PDB entry 8PRW | electron microscopy, 1.90 A resolution | chains A and E of the 12 polymer chains in the assembly

Chain A (and E):
Protein: Fatty acid synthase subunit alpha
From: Saccharomyces cerevisiae
Notes: EC 2.3.1.86, 1.1.1.100, 2.3.1.41; chain E of this document is another copy of the same molecule, construct and numbering; everything in this record applies to it too
UniProt: P19097 (FAS2_YEAST); residue numbers follow UniProt; this construct covers 1-1887
Sequence (1887 residues; row label = number of the first residue in the row):
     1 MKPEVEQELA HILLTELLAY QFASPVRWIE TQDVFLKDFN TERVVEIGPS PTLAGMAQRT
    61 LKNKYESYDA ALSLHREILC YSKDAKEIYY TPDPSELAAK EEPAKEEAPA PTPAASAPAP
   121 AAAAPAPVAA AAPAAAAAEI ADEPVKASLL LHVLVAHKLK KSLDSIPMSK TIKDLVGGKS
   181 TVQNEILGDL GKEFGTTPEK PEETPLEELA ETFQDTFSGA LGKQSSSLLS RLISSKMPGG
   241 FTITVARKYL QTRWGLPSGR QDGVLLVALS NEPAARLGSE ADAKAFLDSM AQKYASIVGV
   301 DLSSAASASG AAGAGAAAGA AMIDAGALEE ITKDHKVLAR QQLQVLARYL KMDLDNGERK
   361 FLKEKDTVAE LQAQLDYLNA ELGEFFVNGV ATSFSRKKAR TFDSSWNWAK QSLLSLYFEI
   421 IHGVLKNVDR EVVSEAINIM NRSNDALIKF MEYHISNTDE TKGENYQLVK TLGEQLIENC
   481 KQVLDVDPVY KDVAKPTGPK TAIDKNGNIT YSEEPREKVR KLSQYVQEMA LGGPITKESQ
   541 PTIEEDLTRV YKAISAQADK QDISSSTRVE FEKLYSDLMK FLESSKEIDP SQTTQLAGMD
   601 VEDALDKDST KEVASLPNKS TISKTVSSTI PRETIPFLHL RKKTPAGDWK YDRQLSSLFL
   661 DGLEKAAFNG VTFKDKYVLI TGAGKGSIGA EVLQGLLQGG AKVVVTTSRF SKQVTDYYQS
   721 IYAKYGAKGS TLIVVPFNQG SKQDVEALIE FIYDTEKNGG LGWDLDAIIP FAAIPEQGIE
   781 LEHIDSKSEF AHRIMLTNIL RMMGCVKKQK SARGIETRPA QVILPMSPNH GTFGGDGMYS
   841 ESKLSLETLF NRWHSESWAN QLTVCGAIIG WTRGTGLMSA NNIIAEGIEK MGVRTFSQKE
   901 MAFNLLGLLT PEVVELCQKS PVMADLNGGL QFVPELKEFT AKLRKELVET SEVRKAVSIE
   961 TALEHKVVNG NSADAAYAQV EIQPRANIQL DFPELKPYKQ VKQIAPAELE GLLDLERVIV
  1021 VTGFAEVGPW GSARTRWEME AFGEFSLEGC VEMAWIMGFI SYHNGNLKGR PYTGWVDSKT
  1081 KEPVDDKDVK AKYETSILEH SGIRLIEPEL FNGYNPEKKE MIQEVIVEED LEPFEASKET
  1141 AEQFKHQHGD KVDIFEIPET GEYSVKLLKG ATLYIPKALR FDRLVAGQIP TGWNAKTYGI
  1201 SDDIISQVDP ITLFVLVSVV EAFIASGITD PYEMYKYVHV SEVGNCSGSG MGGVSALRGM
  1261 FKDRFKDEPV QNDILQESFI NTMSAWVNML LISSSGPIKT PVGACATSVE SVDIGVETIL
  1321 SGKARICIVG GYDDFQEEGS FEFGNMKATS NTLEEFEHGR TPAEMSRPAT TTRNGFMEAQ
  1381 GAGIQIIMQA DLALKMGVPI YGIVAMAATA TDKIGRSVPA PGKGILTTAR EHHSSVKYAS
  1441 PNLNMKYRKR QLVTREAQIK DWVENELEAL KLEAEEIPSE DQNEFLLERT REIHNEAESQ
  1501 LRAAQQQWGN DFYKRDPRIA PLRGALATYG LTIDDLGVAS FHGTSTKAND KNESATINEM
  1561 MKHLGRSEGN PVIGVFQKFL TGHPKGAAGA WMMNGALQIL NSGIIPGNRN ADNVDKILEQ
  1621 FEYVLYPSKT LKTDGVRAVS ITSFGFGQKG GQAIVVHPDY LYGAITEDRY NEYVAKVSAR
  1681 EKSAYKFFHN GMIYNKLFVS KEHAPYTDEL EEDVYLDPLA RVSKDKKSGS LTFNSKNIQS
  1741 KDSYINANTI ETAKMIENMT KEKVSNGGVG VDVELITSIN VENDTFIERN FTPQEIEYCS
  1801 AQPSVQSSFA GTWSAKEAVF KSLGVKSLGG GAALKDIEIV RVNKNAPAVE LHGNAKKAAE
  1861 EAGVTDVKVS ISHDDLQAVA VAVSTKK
Unresolved in the structure: 95-327, 540-601, 1826-1832, 1887
Ligand contacts:
  - coenzyme A (COA): T52, M56, R59
  - NADP (NAP; NADP nicotinamide-adenine-dinucleotide phosphate): G682, G684, S687, I688, G689, T707, S708, R709, Y718, F737, N738, Q739, G740, F771, A772, A773, I774, I794, M795, P825, M826, S827, Y839, K843, I869, G870, W871, T872, T875, G876, L877, M878
Swiss-Prot annotation at these positions:
  - active site (For beta-ketoacyl synthase activity): C1305, H1542, H1583
  - binding site (acetyl-CoA): D1772 to E1774, Y1798, S1808, E1817 to S1827, R1841 to K1844, I1871 to H1873
  - binding site (Mg(2+)): D1772, V1773, E1774, S1872, H1873
  - modified residue: S50 (Phosphoserine), S180 (O-(pantetheine 4'-phosphoryl)serine), S523 (Phosphoserine), S958 (Phosphoserine), S1440 (Phosphoserine)
  - cross-link: K37 (Glycyl lysine isopeptide (Lys-Gly) (interchain with G-Cter in ubiquitin))
From the paper describing this entry:
  - conformationally variable residues: N829, L930, L936

Chain A / chain E interface:
Contacting residue pairs - 383 pairs, chain A then chain E:
  E1016(A) with R1515(E), salt bridge
  E1117(A) with H1146(E), hydrogen bond (backbone-side chain)
  K1118(A) with H1146(E); Q1147(E), hydrogen bond (side chain-backbone)
  E1120(A) with Q1147(E), hydrogen bond; F1265(E)
  M1121(A) with R1264(E); F1265(E); D1267(E)
  I1122(A) with I1122(E), hydrophobic; Y1174(E), hydrophobic; F1265(E), hydrogen bond (backbone-backbone); K1266(E); D1267(E)
  Q1123(A) with T1140(E); F1144(E)
  E1128(A) with P1133(E); F1134(E)
  E1129(A) with E1132(E)
  E1132(A) with E1129(E)
  P1133(A) with E1128(E)
  F1134(A) with E1128(E); I1175(E), hydrophobic
  T1140(A) with Q1123(E)
  Q1143(A) with K1177(E); A1178(E), hydrogen bond (backbone-backbone); L1179(E)
  F1144(A) with Q1123(E); I1175(E), hydrophobic; P1176(E); K1177(E)
  H1146(A) with E1117(E), hydrogen bond (side chain-backbone); K1118(E); A1178(E); R1180(E)
  Q1147(A) with K1118(E), hydrogen bond (backbone-side chain); E1120(E), hydrogen bond; P1176(E); K1177(E); A1178(E)
  H1148(A) with I1175(E); P1176(E), hydrogen bond (side chain-backbone)
  L1167(A) with I1175(E), hydrophobic
  T1172(A) with P1176(E)
  L1173(A) with L1173(E), hydrophobic; Y1174(E); I1175(E), hydrophobic
  Y1174(A) with I1122(E), hydrophobic; L1173(E); Y1174(E), hydrogen bond (backbone-backbone); P1176(E), hydrophobic; K1266(E)
  I1175(A) with F1134(E), hydrophobic; F1144(E), hydrophobic; H1148(E); L1167(E), hydrophobic; L1173(E), hydrophobic
  P1176(A) with F1144(E); Q1147(E); H1148(E), hydrogen bond (backbone-side chain); T1172(E); Y1174(E), hydrophobic
  K1177(A) with Q1143(E); F1144(E); Q1147(E); D1267(E), salt bridge
  A1178(A) with Q1143(E), hydrogen bond (backbone-backbone); H1146(E); Q1147(E)
  L1179(A) with Q1143(E)
  R1180(A) with H1146(E)
  Y1232(A) with I1414(E)
  H1239(A) with R1430(E)
  S1241(A) with T1427(E); R1430(E), hydrogen bond
  M1251(A) with F1279(E), hydrophobic
  L1257(A) with F1261(E), hydrophobic
  R1258(A) with F1261(E)
  M1260(A) with E1338(E); G1339(E); E1342(E)
  F1261(A) with L1257(E), hydrophobic; R1258(E); F1261(E), hydrophobic; K1262(E); E1338(E)
  K1262(A) with F1261(E); F1265(E)
  R1264(A) with M1121(E); F1341(E); E1342(E), salt bridge; N1345(E)
  F1265(A) with E1120(E); M1121(E); I1122(E), hydrogen bond (backbone-backbone); K1262(E); K1266(E)
  K1266(A) with I1122(E); Y1174(E); F1265(E)
  D1267(A) with M1121(E); I1122(E); K1177(E), salt bridge
  N1272(A) with E1342(E); N1345(E); M1346(E)
  D1273(A) with M1346(E)
  I1274(A) with E1342(E)
  L1275(A) with E1342(E); F1343(E), hydrophobic
  Q1276(A) with M1346(E); V1418(E); P1419(E)
  F1279(A) with M1251(E), hydrophobic; F1646(E), hydrophobic
  I1280(A) with I1280(E), hydrophobic
  N1281(A) with V1302(E); F1646(E), hydrogen bond (side chain-backbone); K1649(E)
  A1285(A) with G1647(E)
  W1286(A) with R1416(E); V1418(E), hydrophobic
  N1288(A) with T1411(E), hydrogen bond; D1412(E); K1413(E); I1414(E); Q1648(E), hydrogen bond
  M1289(A) with I1414(E); G1415(E), hydrogen bond (backbone-backbone); R1416(E), hydrogen bond (backbone-side chain); S1417(E); V1418(E); Q1648(E)
  L1290(A) with R1416(E)
  S1293(A) with K1413(E); I1414(E), hydrogen bond (side chain-backbone)
  S1294(A) with T1411(E), hydrogen bond (backbone-side chain); D1412(E)
  S1295(A) with A1410(E); T1411(E), hydrogen bond (side chain-backbone); D1412(E), hydrogen bond (side chain-backbone); T1427(E)
  G1296(A) with T1409(E); A1410(E); T1411(E), hydrogen bond (backbone-backbone)
  P1297(A) with T1409(E)
  I1298(A) with E1310(E); T1409(E), hydrogen bond (backbone-side chain); T1411(E); K1649(E), hydrogen bond (backbone-side chain)
  K1299(A) with E1310(E); D1313(E), salt bridge
  T1300(A) with T1300(E); P1301(E); V1302(E), hydrogen bond (backbone-backbone); E1310(E), hydrogen bond (backbone-side chain); K1649(E), hydrogen bond
  P1301(A) with T1300(E)
  V1302(A) with N1281(E); T1300(E), hydrogen bond (backbone-backbone); V1302(E), hydrophobic
  E1310(A) with I1298(E); K1299(E); T1300(E), hydrogen bond (side chain-backbone)
  D1313(A) with K1299(E), salt bridge; K1323(E)
  E1317(A) with S1321(E); K1323(E), salt bridge
  S1321(A) with E1317(E)
  K1323(A) with D1313(E); E1317(E), salt bridge; A1407(E), hydrogen bond (side chain-backbone)
  E1338(A) with M1260(E); F1261(E)
  G1339(A) with M1260(E)
  F1341(A) with R1264(E)
  E1342(A) with M1260(E); R1264(E), salt bridge; N1272(E); I1274(E); L1275(E)
  F1343(A) with L1275(E), hydrophobic
  N1345(A) with R1264(E); N1272(E)
  M1346(A) with N1272(E); D1273(E); Q1276(E)
  A1407(A) with K1323(E), hydrogen bond (backbone-side chain)
  T1409(A) with G1296(E); P1297(E); I1298(E), hydrogen bond (side chain-backbone)
  A1410(A) with S1295(E); G1296(E)
  T1411(A) with N1288(E), hydrogen bond; S1294(E), hydrogen bond (side chain-backbone); S1295(E), hydrogen bond (backbone-side chain); G1296(E), hydrogen bond (backbone-backbone); I1298(E)
  D1412(A) with N1288(E); S1294(E); S1295(E), hydrogen bond (backbone-side chain); Y1706(E), hydrogen bond (backbone-side chain); Y1715(E), hydrogen bond (backbone-side chain)
  K1413(A) with N1288(E); S1293(E); Y1706(E); D1708(E), salt bridge; E1711(E), salt bridge; Y1715(E)
  I1414(A) with Y1232(E); N1288(E); M1289(E); S1293(E), hydrogen bond (backbone-side chain); K1701(E); E1702(E); H1703(E); A1704(E)
  G1415(A) with M1289(E), hydrogen bond (backbone-backbone)
  R1416(A) with W1286(E); M1289(E), hydrogen bond (side chain-backbone); L1290(E); S1700(E); K1701(E), hydrogen bond (side chain-backbone); E1702(E), salt bridge
  S1417(A) with M1289(E)
  V1418(A) with Q1276(E); W1286(E), hydrophobic; M1289(E)
  P1419(A) with Q1276(E)
  K1423(A) with E1711(E); E1712(E), salt bridge; Y1715(E)
  G1424(A) with Y1715(E)
  L1426(A) with E1712(E); L1716(E)
  T1427(A) with S1241(E); S1295(E); Y1715(E)
  A1429(A) with L1716(E)
  R1430(A) with H1239(E); S1241(E), hydrogen bond; Y1715(E); L1716(E); P1718(E)
  E1431(A) with L1716(E), hydrogen bond (backbone-backbone); P1718(E); Q1739(E), hydrogen bond (backbone-side chain)
  H1432(A) with D1717(E), salt bridge; P1718(E); L1719(E); Q1739(E); S1740(E), hydrogen bond (side chain-backbone); Y1744(E)
  H1433(A) with Q1739(E), hydrogen bond (backbone-side chain)
  S1434(A) with Q1739(E); S1740(E); K1741(E); Y1744(E)
  S1435(A) with E1484(E); E1488(E); K1741(E), hydrogen bond; Y1744(E); I1745(E)
  V1436(A) with E1488(E), hydrogen bond (backbone-side chain)
  K1437(A) with E1484(E); E1488(E), hydrogen bond (backbone-side chain)
  Y1438(A) with D1481(E); F1485(E), hydrophobic; E1488(E), hydrogen bond (backbone-side chain)
  S1440(A) with E1492(E), hydrogen bond
  P1441(A) with R1489(E)
  N1442(A) with E1492(E); E1496(E)
  Y1447(A) with W1462(E); E1466(E), hydrogen bond; E1496(E), hydrogen bond
  Q1451(A) with W1462(E), hydrogen bond; E1466(E)
  R1455(A) with R1455(E); Q1458(E)
  Q1458(A) with R1455(E); Q1458(E)
  W1462(A) with Y1447(E); Q1451(E), hydrogen bond
  E1466(A) with Y1447(E), hydrogen bond; Q1451(E)
  D1481(A) with Y1438(E)
  E1484(A) with S1435(E); K1437(E)
  F1485(A) with Y1438(E), hydrophobic
  E1488(A) with S1435(E); V1436(E), hydrogen bond (side chain-backbone); K1437(E), hydrogen bond (side chain-backbone); Y1438(E), hydrogen bond (side chain-backbone); R1518(E), salt bridge
  R1489(A) with P1441(E)
  E1492(A) with S1440(E), hydrogen bond; N1442(E); D1516(E)
  N1495(A) with R1515(E)
  E1496(A) with N1442(E); Y1447(E), hydrogen bond; W1508(E)
  E1498(A) with R1515(E), salt bridge
  S1499(A) with Q1507(E); R1515(E), hydrogen bond
  Q1500(A) with Q1507(E)
  R1502(A) with R1515(E)
  A1503(A) with Q1507(E)
  Q1507(A) with S1499(E); Q1500(E); A1503(E)
  W1508(A) with E1496(E)
  R1515(A) with E1016(E), salt bridge; N1495(E); E1498(E), salt bridge; S1499(E), hydrogen bond; R1502(E)
  D1516(A) with E1492(E)
  P1517(A) with P1718(E); Y1744(E), hydrophobic
  R1518(A) with E1488(E), salt bridge; Y1744(E)
  E1559(A) with E1712(E); L1716(E)
  H1563(A) with L1716(E), hydrogen bond (side chain-backbone); Q1739(E)
  F1646(A) with F1279(E), hydrophobic; N1281(E), hydrogen bond (backbone-side chain)
  G1647(A) with A1285(E)
  Q1648(A) with N1288(E), hydrogen bond; M1289(E)
  K1649(A) with N1281(E); I1298(E), hydrogen bond (side chain-backbone); T1300(E), hydrogen bond
  S1700(A) with R1416(E)
  K1701(A) with I1414(E); R1416(E), hydrogen bond (backbone-side chain)
  E1702(A) with I1414(E); R1416(E), salt bridge
  H1703(A) with I1414(E)
  A1704(A) with I1414(E)
  Y1706(A) with D1412(E), hydrogen bond (side chain-backbone); K1413(E)
  D1708(A) with K1413(E), salt bridge
  E1711(A) with K1413(E), salt bridge; K1423(E)
  E1712(A) with K1423(E), salt bridge; L1426(E); E1559(E)
  Y1715(A) with D1412(E), hydrogen bond (side chain-backbone); K1413(E); K1423(E); G1424(E); T1427(E); R1430(E)
  L1716(A) with L1426(E); A1429(E); R1430(E); E1431(E), hydrogen bond (backbone-backbone); E1559(E); H1563(E), hydrogen bond (backbone-side chain)
  D1717(A) with H1432(E), salt bridge
  P1718(A) with R1430(E); E1431(E); H1432(E); P1517(E)
  L1719(A) with H1432(E)
  Q1739(A) with E1431(E), hydrogen bond (side chain-backbone); H1432(E); H1433(E), hydrogen bond (side chain-backbone); S1434(E); H1563(E)
  S1740(A) with H1432(E), hydrogen bond (backbone-side chain); S1434(E)
  K1741(A) with S1434(E); S1435(E), hydrogen bond
  Y1744(A) with H1432(E); S1434(E); S1435(E); P1517(E), hydrophobic; R1518(E)
  I1745(A) with S1435(E)
Other interface residues (no listed pair), chain A (170 interface residues in all): V1125, L1131, G1250, V1254, E1277, T1282, L1291, I1292, G1303, A1304, I1314, A1408, I1477, R1491, S1743
Other interface residues (no listed pair), chain E (170 interface residues in all): V1125, L1131, G1250, V1254, E1277, T1282, L1291, I1292, G1303, A1304, I1314, A1408, I1477, R1491, S1743

Summary:
Chain A and chain E each contribute 170 residues to their interface, with 81 hydrogen bonds and 24 salt
bridges. Polar pairs include E1016(A)-R1515(E), K1177(A)-D1267(E) and R1264(A)-E1342(E). Chain A binds NADP
and coenzyme A. The paper reports conformational variability at N829(A), L930(A) and L936(A).
Both chains are Fatty acid synthase subunit alpha (Saccharomyces cerevisiae). Entry 8PRW (Cryo-EM structure of
the yeast fatty acid synthase at 1.9 angstrom resolution) was determined by electron microscopy together with
8PRV, 8PS1, 8PS2, 8PS8, 8PS9, 8PSA and 7 further entries from the same study.
